Entry 2J8D (X-ray diffraction, 2.07 A resolution); this record covers chains L and M of the 3 polymer chains in the assembly.

[Chain L]
Molecule: Reaction center protein L chain
From: Rhodobacter sphaeroides
UniProt: P0C0Y8 (RCEL_RHOSH); residues 1-281 here = UniProt positions 1-281
Amino-acid sequence (281 residues; each row starts with the number of its first residue):
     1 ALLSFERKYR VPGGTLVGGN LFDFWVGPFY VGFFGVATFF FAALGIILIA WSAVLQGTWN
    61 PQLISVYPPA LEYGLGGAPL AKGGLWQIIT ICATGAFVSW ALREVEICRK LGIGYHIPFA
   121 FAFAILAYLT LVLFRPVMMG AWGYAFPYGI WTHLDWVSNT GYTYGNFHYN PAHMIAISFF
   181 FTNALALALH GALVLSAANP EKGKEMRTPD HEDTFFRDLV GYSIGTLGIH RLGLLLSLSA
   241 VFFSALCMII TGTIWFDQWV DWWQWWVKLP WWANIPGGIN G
Ion coordination: bacteriochlorophyll a Mg near H173 (its only coordinating residue here); Fe ion: H190, H230 (shared with H219(M), E234(M), H266(M) of chain M)
Small-molecule neighbours:
  - bacteriochlorophyll a (BCL), molecule 1: I46, I49, Y128, L131, F146, I150, W151, H153, L154, W156, V157
  - bacteriochlorophyll a (BCL), molecule 2: F97, F121, A124, I125, A127, Y128, L131, W156, V157, S158, T160, G161, F167, H168, H173, A176, I177, F180, F181, V241, S244, A245, C247, M248
  - bacteriochlorophyll a (BCL), molecule 3: V157, H168, F181
  - bacteriochlorophyll a (BCL), molecule 4: H168, H173, M174, I177, S178, F181, T182, L185
  - bacteriopheophytin a (BPH), molecule 1: T38, F41, A42, G45, I49, I89, C92, A93, A96, F97, W100, E104, I117, A120, F121, F123, A124, Y128, F146, Y148, G149, I150, H153, F180, S237, L238, V241
  - bacteriopheophytin a (BPH), molecule 2: F181, A184, L185, A188, L189, F216, L219, V220
  - heptane-1,2,3-triol (HTO), molecule 1: F40, F41, L44, I88, I91, C92
  - heptane-1,2,3-triol (HTO), molecule 2: W86, Q87, T90, I91, T94, L133, W142
  - ubiquinone-10 (U10), molecule 1: V26, F29, Y30, V31, G35, T38, F39, W100, R103
  - ubiquinone-10 (U10), molecule 2: T182, L185, A186, L189, H190, L193, V194, E212, D213, F216, V220, Y222, S223, I224, G225, T226, I229, L232

[Chain M]
Molecule: Reaction center protein M chain
From: Rhodobacter sphaeroides
UniProt: P0C0Y9 (RCEM_RHOSH); residues 1-307 here = UniProt positions 1-307
Amino-acid sequence (307 residues; row label = number of the first residue in the row):
     1 AEYQNIFSQV QVRGPADLGM TEDVNLANRS GVGPFSTLLG WFGNAQLGPI YLGSLGVLSL
    61 FSGLMWFFTI GIWFWYQAGW NPAVFLRDLF FFSLEPPAPE YGLSFAAPLK EGGLWLIASF
   121 FMFVAVWSWW GRTYLRAQAL GMGKHTAWAF LSAIWLWMVL GFIRPILMGS WSEAVPYGIF
   181 SHLDWTNNFS LVHGNLFYNP FHGLSIAFLY GSALLFAMHG ATILAVSRFG GERELEQIAD
   241 RGTAAERAAL FWRWTMGFNA TMEGIHRWAI WMAVLVTLTG GIGILLSGTV VDNWYVWGQN
   301 HGMAPLN
Ion coordination: bacteriochlorophyll a Mg site 1 near H182 (its only coordinating residue here); bacteriochlorophyll a Mg site 2 near H202 (its only coordinating residue here); Fe ion: H219, E234, H266 (shared with H190(L), H230(L) of chain L)
Small-molecule neighbours:
  - bacteriochlorophyll a (BCL), molecule 1: W66, F67, L89, M122, W157, L160, V175, I179, H182, L183, W185, T186
  - bacteriochlorophyll a (BCL), molecule 2: W66, M122, V126, F150, A153, I154, L156, W157, L160, W185, T186, N187, F189, S190, N195, L196, F197, H202, S205, I206, L209, Y210, V276, T277, G280, G281, I284
  - bacteriochlorophyll a (BCL), molecule 3: G203, I206, A207, Y210, G211, L214
  - bacteriopheophytin a (BPH), molecule 1: S59, L60, G63, L64, F67, A125, V126, W129, T133, T146, A149, F150, S152, A153, A273, V274, T277
  - bacteriopheophytin a (BPH), molecule 2: Y210, A213, L214, A217, M218, W252, T255, M256
  - spheroidene (SPO): W66, F67, F68, I70, G71, I72, F74, W75, F85, L89, F105, W115, L116, S119, F120, M122, F123, W157, M158, L160, G161, F162, W171, V175, P176, Y177, G178, I179, H182
  - ubiquinone-10 (U10), molecule 1: L39, L47, E234
  - ubiquinone-10 (U10), molecule 2: L214, L215, M218, H219, T222, I223, A245, A248, A249, W252, M256, F258, N259, A260, T261, M262, I265, W268, M272

[Chain L / chain M interface]
Contacting residue pairs (219; chain L residue first):
  L3(L) with L250(M), hydrophobic; R253(M); N259(M)
  F5(L) with R241(M); E246(M)
  E6(L) with L250(M); R253(M), salt bridge; W254(M), hydrogen bond
  K8(L) with E246(M), salt bridge
  Y9(L) with T243(M), hydrogen bond; E246(M), hydrogen bond; R247(M); L250(M), hydrophobic; W254(M)
  R10(L) with W254(M)
  W25(L) with W254(M)
  P28(L) with R253(M); W254(M); G257(M)
  F29(L) with W254(M); T255(M); M256(M); G257(M)
  Y30(L) with W254(M), hydrogen bond (backbone-backbone)
  Q62(L) with G302(M)
  W100(L) with T255(M)
  R103(L) with W254(M), hydrogen bond (side chain-backbone); T255(M), hydrogen bond (side chain-backbone)
  E104(L) with F251(M); T255(M)
  I107(L) with F251(M), hydrophobic; W254(M), hydrophobic; T255(M)
  C108(L) with F251(M), hydrophobic
  K110(L) with W254(M)
  L111(L) with R247(M), hydrogen bond (backbone-side chain); F251(M); W254(M), hydrophobic
  G112(L) with R228(M), hydrogen bond (backbone-side chain); F229(M)
  I113(L) with A225(M); V226(M), hydrophobic; R228(M); F229(M), hydrophobic; R247(M); F251(M), hydrophobic
  G114(L) with A225(M), hydrogen bond (backbone-backbone); R228(M)
  H116(L) with Q4(M), hydrogen bond (side chain-backbone); A221(M); L224(M); A225(M)
  I117(L) with A221(M), hydrophobic; T222(M); F251(M), hydrophobic; W252(M), hydrophobic
  W151(L) with F197(M)
  L154(L) with F197(M)
  D155(L) with F197(M); Y198(M), hydrogen bond
  S158(L) with F197(M)
  N166(L) with D184(M); N187(M), hydrogen bond
  H168(L) with L183(M), hydrogen bond (side chain-backbone); T186(M); N187(M)
  Y169(L) with F180(M); D184(M), hydrogen bond
  M174(L) with F180(M), hydrophobic; L183(M), hydrophobic
  F180(L) with L209(M); A213(M), hydrophobic
  N183(L) with S212(M); A213(M); F216(M)
  A184(L) with L209(M), hydrophobic; S212(M); A273(M)
  A186(L) with F216(M)
  L187(L) with S212(M); F216(M); A269(M), hydrophobic
  A188(L) with I270(M); A273(M)
  H190(L) with H219(M), hydrogen bond; E234(M), salt bridge; H266(M), hydrogen bond
  G191(L) with H266(M)
  A192(L) with H145(M); T146(M); I270(M)
  V194(L) with E234(M); L235(M); H266(M)
  L195(L) with H145(M); E263(M); H266(M); R267(M); I270(M), hydrophobic
  S196(L) with M142(M); G143(M), hydrogen bond (backbone-backbone); H145(M)
  A197(L) with L235(M), hydrophobic
  A198(L) with L235(M)
  N199(L) with G143(M); H145(M); E263(M), hydrogen bond; R267(M), hydrogen bond
  P200(L) with G141(M); G143(M)
  E201(L) with Q138(M); G141(M), hydrogen bond (backbone-backbone); M142(M); K144(M), salt bridge
  K204(L) with G141(M)
  M206(L) with L235(M)
  R207(L) with E22(M), salt bridge; L140(M), hydrogen bond (side chain-backbone); G141(M); M142(M); L235(M)
  T208(L) with L235(M)
  P209(L) with L235(M)
  D210(L) with M20(M)
  H211(L) with M20(M); E22(M), salt bridge; M142(M)
  E212(L) with L235(M)
  D213(L) with N44(M), hydrogen bond
  T214(L) with G19(M); M20(M), hydrogen bond (side chain-backbone); R29(M); L140(M)
  F215(L) with T133(M); R136(M); A137(M); L140(M), hydrophobic; T146(M)
  R217(L) with D17(M); N44(M); Q46(M); G48(M); P49(M); I50(M)
  D218(L) with V24(M); R29(M), salt bridge; P49(M); I50(M); Y51(M), hydrogen bond (backbone-backbone); R132(M), hydrogen bond (backbone-side chain); R136(M)
  L219(L) with W129(M); R132(M), hydrogen bond (backbone-side chain); T133(M)
  V220(L) with I50(M); W129(M), hydrophobic
  G221(L) with L47(M); G48(M), hydrogen bond (backbone-backbone); I50(M)
  Y222(L) with L39(M), hydrophobic; G43(M); N44(M), hydrogen bond (side chain-backbone); Q46(M); L47(M), hydrophobic
  S223(L) with N44(M), hydrogen bond (backbone-side chain)
  I224(L) with G43(M); N44(M), hydrogen bond (backbone-backbone)
  G225(L) with N44(M)
  T226(L) with E232(M)
  L227(L) with N5(M); L224(M), hydrophobic; E232(M)
  G228(L) with F42(M)
  I229(L) with F216(M)
  H230(L) with H219(M), hydrogen bond; G220(M); I223(M); E234(M), salt bridge
  R231(L) with Y3(M); N5(M), hydrogen bond (side chain-backbone); I6(M), hydrogen bond (side chain-backbone); F7(M); S8(M), hydrogen bond; W41(M); F42(M), hydrogen bond (side chain-backbone); L224(M)
  L232(L) with F42(M)
  G233(L) with F216(M)
  L234(L) with A217(M); L224(M), hydrophobic
  L235(L) with F42(M), hydrophobic
  S237(L) with A213(M); A217(M)
  W263(L) with F180(M), hydrophobic
  W266(L) with L86(M), hydrogen bond (side chain-backbone); R87(M), hydrogen bond (side chain-backbone)
  V267(L) with R87(M); F91(M), hydrophobic
  W272(L) with A83(M); L86(M), hydrophobic; R87(M), hydrogen bond (backbone-side chain)
  A273(L) with R87(M)
  I275(L) with N81(M); A83(M), hydrophobic; V84(M), hydrophobic; R87(M), hydrogen bond (backbone-side chain)
  P276(L) with V84(M)
  G277(L) with V84(M); R87(M), hydrogen bond (backbone-side chain)
  G278(L) with Q77(M), hydrogen bond (backbone-backbone); V84(M); D88(M)
  I279(L) with D88(M), hydrogen bond (backbone-side chain); F91(M), hydrophobic; F92(M), hydrophobic
  N280(L) with R87(M); D88(M), hydrogen bond; F91(M)
  G281(L) with R87(M)
Other interface residues (no listed pair), chain L (96 interface residues in all): N60, A120, F181, L189, L193
Other interface residues (no listed pair), chain M (101 interface residues in all): A78, F90, A149, N195, M218, I238, A239, A249, M272, M303, L306

[In short]
96 residues of chain L face 101 of chain M across their interface, with 43 hydrogen bonds and 8 salt bridges.
Among the polar pairs are E6(L)-R253(M), K8(L)-E246(M) and H190(L)-E234(M).
Here chain L is Reaction center protein L chain and chain M is Reaction center protein M chain, both from
Rhodobacter sphaeroides. Entry 2J8D (X-ray high resolution structure of the photosynthetic reaction center
from Rb. sphaeroides at pH 8 in ...) was determined by X-ray diffraction together with 2J8C, 2UWS, 2UWT, 2UWU,
2UWV, 2UWW and 7 further entries from the same study.
